Entry 5VVX (X-ray diffraction, 2.90 A resolution); this record covers chains A and B of the 4 polymer chains in the assembly.

Chain A:
Molecule: Protein O-GlcNAcase
Source organism: Homo sapiens
Notes: EC 3.2.1.169, 3.2.1.-
UniProtKB: O60502 (OGA_HUMAN); numbering as in UniProt; present here: 60-399, 553-704
Sequence (504 residues; row label = number of the first residue in the row; note: 142 numbers in that range are skipped by the numbering (no residue carries them; nothing is unmodelled there)):
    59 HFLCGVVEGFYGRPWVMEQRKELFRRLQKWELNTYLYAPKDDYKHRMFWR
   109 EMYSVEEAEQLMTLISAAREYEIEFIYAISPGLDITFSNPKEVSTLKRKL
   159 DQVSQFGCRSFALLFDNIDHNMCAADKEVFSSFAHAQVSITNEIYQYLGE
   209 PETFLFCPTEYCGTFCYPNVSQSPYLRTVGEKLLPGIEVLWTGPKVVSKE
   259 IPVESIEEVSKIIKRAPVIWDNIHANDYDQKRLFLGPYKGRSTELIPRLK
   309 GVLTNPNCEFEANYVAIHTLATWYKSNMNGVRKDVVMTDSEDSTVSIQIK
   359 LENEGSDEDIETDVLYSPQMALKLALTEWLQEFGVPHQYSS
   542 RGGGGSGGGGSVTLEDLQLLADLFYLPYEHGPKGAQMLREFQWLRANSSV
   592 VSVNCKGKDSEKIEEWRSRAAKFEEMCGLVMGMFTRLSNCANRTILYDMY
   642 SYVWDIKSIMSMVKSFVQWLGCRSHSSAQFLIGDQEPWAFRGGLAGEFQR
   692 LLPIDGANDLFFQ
Unresolved in the structure: 334-373, 542-550, 593-602, 663-678, 697-704
Sequence notes: expression tag (59); engineered mutation Asn175 (Asp in O60502); linker (543-552)
Residues lining bound ligands: N-acetylglucosamine (NAG; 2-acetamido-2-deoxy-beta-D-glucopyranose): Gly67, Phe68, Tyr69, Lys98, Asp174, Asn175, Cys215, Tyr219, Thr250, Val254, Trp278, Asn280, Ala283, Asp285, Tyr286, Asn313
From the paper describing this entry:
  - binding site for N-acetylglucosamine: Asp174
  - mutagenesis - D175N: decreased catalytic activity (proposed by the authors, not directly observed)

Chain B:
Molecule: Lamin B1
Sequence (13 residues; each row starts with the number of its first residue; numbers below 1 keep their minus sign (Lys-10 is residue -10)):
   -10 KLSPSPSSRVTVS
Unresolved in the structure: -10 to -5, 1-2
Glycans and other covalent adducts: N-acetylglucosamine (NAG) linked to Thr0

Chain A / chain B interface:
Pairs across the interface - 9 pairs, chain A then chain B:
  Tyr69(A) - Arg-2(B)
  Tyr69(A) - Val-1(B)
  Asn175(A) - Arg-2(B)
  Asn175(A) - Val-1(B)
  Asn175(A) - Thr0(B)  hydrogen bond
  Asp177(A) - Ser-4(B)  hydrogen bond
  Tyr219(A) - Thr0(B)  hydrogen bond
  Phe223(A) - Thr0(B)
  Val254(A) - Thr0(B)
From the paper, about this interface:
  - interface residues, chain A: Asn175(A), Phe223(A), Val254(A)

Summary:
6 residues of chain A face 4 of chain B across their interface; the contacts include 3 hydrogen bonds. Among
the polar pairs are Asn175(A)-Thr0(B), Asp177(A)-Ser-4(B) and Tyr219(A)-Thr0(B). Bound to chain A:
N-acetylglucosamine. N-acetylglucosamine is covalently linked to Thr0(B). The paper reports a binding site for
N-acetylglucosamine at Asp174(A); D175N of chain A reduces catalytic activity.
Chain A is Protein O-GlcNAcase (Homo sapiens) and chain B is Lamin B1; the structure, Structural
Investigations of the Substrate Specificity of Human O-GlcNAcase, was determined by X-ray diffraction together
with 5VVO, 5VVT, 5VVU and 5VVV from the same study.
